8G0C - chains B and D of the 20 polymer chains in the assembly; structure by electron microscopy, 2.80 A resolution.

# Chain B
Protein: ATP synthase subunit alpha
From: Mycolicibacterium smegmatis MC2 155
Notes: EC 7.1.2.2
Reference sequence: A0R202 (ATPA_MYCS2); residue numbers follow UniProt; this construct covers 1-548
Sequence (548 residues; numbered 1 to 548; the number before each row is that of its first residue):
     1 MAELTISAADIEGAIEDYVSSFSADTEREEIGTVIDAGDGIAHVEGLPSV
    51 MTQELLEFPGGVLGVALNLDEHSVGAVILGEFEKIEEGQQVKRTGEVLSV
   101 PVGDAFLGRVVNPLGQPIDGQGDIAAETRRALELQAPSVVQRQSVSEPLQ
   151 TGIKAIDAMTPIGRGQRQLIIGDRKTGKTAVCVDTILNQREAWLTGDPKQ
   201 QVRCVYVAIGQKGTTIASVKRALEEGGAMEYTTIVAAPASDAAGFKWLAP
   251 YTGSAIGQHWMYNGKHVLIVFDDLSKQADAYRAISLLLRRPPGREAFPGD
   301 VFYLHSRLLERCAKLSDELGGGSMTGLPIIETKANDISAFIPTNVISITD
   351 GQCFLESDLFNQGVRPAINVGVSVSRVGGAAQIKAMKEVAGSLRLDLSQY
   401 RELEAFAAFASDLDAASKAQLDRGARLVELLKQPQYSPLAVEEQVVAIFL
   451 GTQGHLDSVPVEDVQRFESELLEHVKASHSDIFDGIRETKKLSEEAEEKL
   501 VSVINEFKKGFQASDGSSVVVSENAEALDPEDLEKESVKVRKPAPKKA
Not modelled in the structure: 1-8, 23-26, 521-548
Residues lining bound ligands: ATP (adenosine-5'-triphosphate): Asp173, Arg174, Lys175, Thr176, Gly177, Lys178, Thr179, Ala180, Arg365, Pro366, Gln433, Pro434, Gln435
Swiss-Prot annotation at these positions:
  - binding site (ATP): Gly172 to Thr179
  - site: Ser373 (Required for activity)

# Chain D
Protein: ATP synthase subunit beta
From: Mycolicibacterium smegmatis MC2 155
Notes: EC 7.1.2.2
Reference sequence: A0R200 (ATPB_MYCS2); residue numbers follow UniProt; this construct covers 1-475
Sequence (475 residues; row label = number of the first residue in the row):
     1 MTATAEKTAGRVVRITGPVVDVEFPRGSVPELFNALHAEITFGALAKTLT
    51 LEVAQHLGDSLVRCISMQPTDGLVRGVEVTDTGASISVPVGDGVKGHVFN
   101 ALGDCLDDPGYGKDFEHWSIHRKPPAFSDLEPRTEMLETGLKVVDLLTPY
   151 VRGGKIALFGGAGVGKTVLIQEMINRIARNFGGTSVFAGVGERTREGNDL
   201 WVELADANVLKDTALVFGQMDEPPGTRMRVALSALTMAEFFRDEQGQDVL
   251 LFIDNIFRFTQAGSEVSTLLGRMPSAVGYQPTLADEMGELQERITSTRGR
   301 SITSMQAVYVPADDYTDPAPATTFAHLDATTELSRAVFSKGIFPAVDPLA
   351 SSSTILDPAIVGDEHYRVAQEVIRILQRYKDLQDIIAILGIDELSEEDKQ
   401 LVNRARRIERFLSQNMMAAEQFTGQPGSTVPLKETIEAFDKLTKGEFDHL
   451 PEQAFFLIGGLDDLAKKAESLGAKL
Not modelled in the structure: 1-7, 472-475

# How chain B and chain D interact
Residue-residue contacts - 8 pairs, chain B then chain D:
  Ile35(B) - Gly58(D)  hydrogen bond (backbone-backbone)
  Asp36(B) - His56(D)
  Ala37(B) - Gln55(D)
  Ala37(B) - His56(D)  hydrogen bond (backbone-backbone)
  Ile118(B) - Ser128(D)
  Ala239(B) - Gly288(D)
  Ala283(B) - Pro281(D)
  Asn361(B) - Arg374(D)
Interface residues without a listed pair, chain B (14 interface residues in all): Gly38, Glu83, Asp119, Lys212, Ser240, Leu286, Glu295
Interface residues without a listed pair, chain D (17 interface residues in all): Leu32, Ala54, Leu57, Phe127, Met273, Ala276, Asp285, Glu289, Ala325, Ile373

# Summary
14 residues of chain B and 17 residues of chain D are in contact, with 2 hydrogen bonds. The backbones
hydrogen-bond at Ile35(B)-Gly58(D) and Ala37(B)-His56(D). Ligands of chain B: ATP. UniProt lists 8 ATP-binding
residues on chain B.
Here chain B is ATP synthase subunit alpha and chain D is ATP synthase subunit beta, both from
Mycolicibacterium smegmatis MC2 155. Entry 8G0C (Cryo-EM structure of TBAJ-876-bound Mycobacterium smegmatis
ATP synthase rotational state 1 (backbone model)) was determined by electron microscopy, deposited together
with 8G07, 8G08, 8G09, 8G0A, 8G0B, 8G0D and 8G0E.
